PDB entry 7ZDW | electron microscopy, 3.35 A resolution | chains C and D

# Chain C
Name: ATP-binding/permease protein CydC
Source organism: Escherichia coli K-12
Reference sequence: P23886 (CYDC_ECOLI); numbering as in UniProt (aligned over 1-573)
Sequence (573 residues; numbered 1 to 573; the number before each row is that of its first residue):
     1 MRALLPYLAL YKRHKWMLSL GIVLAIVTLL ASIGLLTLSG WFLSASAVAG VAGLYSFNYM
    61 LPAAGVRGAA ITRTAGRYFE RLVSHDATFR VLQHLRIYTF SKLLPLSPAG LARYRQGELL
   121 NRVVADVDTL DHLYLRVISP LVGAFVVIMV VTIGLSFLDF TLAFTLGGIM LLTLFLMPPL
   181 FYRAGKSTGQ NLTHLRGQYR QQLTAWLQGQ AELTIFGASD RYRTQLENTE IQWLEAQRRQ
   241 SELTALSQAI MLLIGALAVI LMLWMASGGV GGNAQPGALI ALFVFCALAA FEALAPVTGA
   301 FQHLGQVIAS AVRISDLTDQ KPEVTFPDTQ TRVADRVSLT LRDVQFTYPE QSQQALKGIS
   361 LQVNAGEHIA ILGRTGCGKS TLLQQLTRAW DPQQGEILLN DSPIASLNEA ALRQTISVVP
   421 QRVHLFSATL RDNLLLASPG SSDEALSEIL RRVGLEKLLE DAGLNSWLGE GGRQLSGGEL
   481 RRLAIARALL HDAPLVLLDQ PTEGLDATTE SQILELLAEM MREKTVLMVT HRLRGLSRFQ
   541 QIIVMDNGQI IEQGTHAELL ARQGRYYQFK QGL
Differences from the reference sequence: engineered mutation Gln-500 (Glu in P23886)
Ion coordination: heme b/c Fe: His-85 (shared with His-312(D) of chain D)
Small-molecule neighbours: heme b/c (HEB): Arg-81, His-85, Thr-88, Phe-89, Asp-131, His-132, Leu-135, Arg-136
UniProt features mapped onto this chain:
  - binding site (ATP): Gly-373 to Ser-380

# Chain D
Name: ATP-binding/permease protein CydD
Source organism: Escherichia coli K-12
Reference sequence: P29018 (CYDD_ECOLI); numbering as in UniProt (aligned over 1-588)
Sequence (588 residues; numbered 1 to 588; the number before each row is that of its first residue):
     1 MNKSRQKELT RWLKQQSVIS QRWLNISRLL GFVSGILIIA QAWFMARILQ HMIMENIPRE
    61 ALLLPFTLLV LTFVLRAWVV WLRERVGYHA GQHIRFAIRR QVLDRLQQAG PAWIQGKPAG
   121 SWATLVLEQI DDMHDYYARY LPQMALAVSV PLLIVVAIFP SNWAAALILL GTAPLIPLFM
   181 ALVGMGAADA NRRNFLALAR LSGHFLDRLR GMETLRIFGR GEAEIESIRS ASEDFRQRTM
   241 EVLRLAFLSS GILEFFTSLS IALVAVYFGF SYLGELDFGH YDTGVTLAAG FLALILAPEF
   301 FQPLRDLGTF YHAKAQAVGA ADSLKTFMET PLAHPQRGEA ELASTDPVTI EAEELFITSP
   361 EGKTLAGPLN FTLPAGQRAV LVGRSGSGKS SLLNALSGFL SYQGSLRING IELRDLSPES
   421 WRKHLSWVGQ NPQLPAATLR DNVLLARPDA SEQELQAALD NAWVSEFLPL LPQGVDTPVG
   481 DQAARLSVGQ AQRVAVARAL LNPCSLLLLD EPAASLDAHS EQRVMEALNA ASLRQTTLMV
   541 THQLEDLADW DVIWVMQDGR IIEQGRYAEL SVAGGPFATL LAHRQEEI
Unresolved in the structure: 1-2
Ion coordination: heme b/c Fe: His-312 (shared with His-85(C) of chain C); Mg2+: Ser-390, Gln-430 (together with AMP-PNP)
Small-molecule neighbours:
  - AMP-PNP (ANP; phosphoaminophosphonic acid-adenylate ester): Ala-112, Ser-359, Pro-360, Lys-363, Leu-365, Ser-385, Gly-386, Ser-387, Gly-388, Lys-389, Ser-390, Ser-391, Gln-430
  - heme b/c (HEB): Asn-191, Asn-194, Phe-195, Leu-198, Phe-235, Thr-239, Leu-243, Ala-246, Phe-247, Ser-250, Gly-308, Thr-309, Tyr-311, His-312
UniProt features mapped onto this chain:
  - binding site (ATP): Leu-373 to Val-380
  - mutagenesis: Arg-210 (R210G: Exhibits significantly lower levels of cytochrome d than the wild-type; when associated with G-216; R210K: Does not affect cytochrome d levels; when associated with K-216), Arg-216 (R216G: Exhibits significantly lower levels of cytochrome d than the wild-type; when associated with G-210; R216K: Does not affect cytochrome d levels; when associated with K-210), Arg-238 (R238G: Exhibits significantly lower levels of cytochrome d than the wild-type; when associated with G-244; R238H: Does not affect cytochrome d levels; when associated with H-244), Arg-244 (R244G: Exhibits significantly lower levels of cytochrome d than the wild-type; when associated with G-238; R244H: Does not affect cytochrome d levels; when associated with H-238)

# Chain C / chain D interface
Contacting residue pairs (234; chain C residue first):
  Leu-36(C) / Ile-261(D)  hydrophobic
  Leu-36(C) / Leu-294(D)  hydrophobic
  Ser-39(C) / Ile-261(D)
  Ser-39(C) / Ala-265(D)
  Ser-39(C) / Leu-294(D)
  Gly-40(C) / Phe-291(D)
  Gly-40(C) / Leu-294(D)
  Phe-42(C) / Ala-265(D)
  Phe-42(C) / Gly-269(D)
  Leu-43(C) / Ala-265(D)  hydrophobic
  Leu-43(C) / Phe-268(D)  hydrophobic
  Leu-43(C) / Tyr-272(D)
  Leu-43(C) / Leu-287(D)
  Leu-43(C) / Gly-290(D)
  Leu-43(C) / Phe-291(D)  hydrophobic
  Leu-43(C) / Leu-294(D)  hydrophobic
  Ser-44(C) / Ile-53(D)
  Ser-44(C) / Phe-291(D)
  Ser-46(C) / Gly-269(D)  hydrogen bond (side chain-backbone)
  Ser-46(C) / Tyr-272(D)
  Ser-46(C) / Leu-273(D)
  Ala-47(C) / Met-54(D)
  Ala-47(C) / Tyr-272(D)  hydrophobic
  Ala-47(C) / Leu-287(D)  hydrophobic
  Val-48(C) / Ile-53(D)  hydrophobic
  Val-48(C) / Met-54(D)  hydrophobic
  Gly-50(C) / Tyr-272(D)
  Gly-50(C) / Leu-273(D)
  Val-51(C) / Tyr-272(D)
  Leu-54(C) / Leu-273(D)
  Leu-54(C) / Glu-275(D)
  Tyr-59(C) / Phe-270(D)  hydrophobic
  Val-66(C) / Ala-262(D)  hydrophobic
  Ala-70(C) / Ser-258(D)
  Arg-73(C) / Glu-254(D)  salt bridge
  Arg-73(C) / Thr-257(D)
  Arg-73(C) / Ser-258(D)
  Thr-74(C) / Glu-254(D)
  Thr-74(C) / Phe-255(D)
  Arg-77(C) / Ser-250(D)
  Arg-77(C) / Glu-254(D)  salt bridge
  Tyr-78(C) / Arg-244(D)  hydrogen bond (side chain-backbone)
  Tyr-78(C) / Phe-247(D)
  Tyr-78(C) / Leu-248(D)  hydrophobic
  Arg-81(C) / Phe-247(D)
  Arg-81(C) / Ser-250(D)
  Leu-82(C) / Met-240(D)
  Leu-82(C) / Leu-243(D)
  Leu-82(C) / Arg-244(D)
  Leu-82(C) / Phe-247(D)  hydrophobic
  His-85(C) / Met-240(D)
  His-85(C) / Phe-247(D)
  Asp-86(C) / Arg-236(D)  salt bridge
  Asp-86(C) / Met-240(D)
  Phe-89(C) / Phe-235(D)  hydrophobic
  Phe-89(C) / Arg-236(D)
  Phe-89(C) / Thr-239(D)
  Arg-90(C) / Arg-236(D)
  Gln-93(C) / Arg-229(D)
  Gln-93(C) / Ser-232(D)
  Gln-93(C) / Glu-233(D)  hydrogen bond
  Arg-96(C) / Ser-202(D)  hydrogen bond
  Arg-96(C) / Phe-205(D)
  Ile-97(C) / Ile-225(D)  hydrophobic
  Ile-97(C) / Ile-228(D)  hydrophobic
  Ile-97(C) / Arg-229(D)
  Phe-100(C) / Arg-208(D)
  Phe-100(C) / Leu-209(D)  hydrophobic
  Phe-100(C) / Met-212(D)  hydrophobic
  Phe-100(C) / Leu-215(D)  hydrophobic
  Phe-100(C) / Ile-225(D)  hydrophobic
  Phe-100(C) / Ile-228(D)  hydrophobic
  Ser-101(C) / Ile-225(D)
  Leu-103(C) / Leu-209(D)  hydrophobic
  Leu-104(C) / Gly-221(D)
  Ser-107(C) / Met-212(D)  hydrogen bond (side chain-backbone)
  Ser-107(C) / Glu-213(D)  hydrogen bond (side chain-backbone)
  Pro-108(C) / Glu-213(D)
  Pro-108(C) / Arg-216(D)
  Leu-111(C) / Met-212(D)  hydrophobic
  Leu-120(C) / Leu-206(D)
  Leu-120(C) / Leu-209(D)  hydrophobic
  Asn-121(C) / Leu-206(D)
  Val-124(C) / Ser-202(D)
  Val-124(C) / Phe-205(D)  hydrophobic
  Val-124(C) / Leu-206(D)  hydrophobic
  Val-124(C) / Leu-209(D)  hydrophobic
  Asp-128(C) / Ser-202(D)
  Arg-196(C) / Leu-127(D)
  Arg-196(C) / Glu-128(D)  salt bridge
  Tyr-199(C) / Arg-99(D)
  Tyr-199(C) / Leu-103(D)
  Tyr-199(C) / Leu-127(D)  hydrophobic
  Arg-200(C) / Leu-127(D)
  Arg-200(C) / Glu-128(D)  salt bridge
  Leu-203(C) / Leu-103(D)  hydrophobic
  Leu-203(C) / Ala-123(D)  hydrophobic
  Leu-203(C) / Val-126(D)  hydrophobic
  Leu-203(C) / Leu-127(D)  hydrophobic
  Ala-205(C) / Pro-435(D)
  Trp-206(C) / Leu-103(D)
  Trp-206(C) / Gln-107(D)
  Leu-207(C) / Ile-114(D)
  Leu-207(C) / Trp-122(D)  hydrophobic
  Gln-208(C) / Ala-119(D)
  Gln-208(C) / Gln-433(D)  hydrogen bond
  Gln-210(C) / Pro-111(D)
  Gln-210(C) / Ile-114(D)
  Ala-211(C) / Pro-111(D)  hydrophobic
  Ala-211(C) / Phe-399(D)
  Ala-211(C) / Trp-427(D)  hydrophobic
  Glu-212(C) / Val-428(D)
  Glu-212(C) / Asn-431(D)
  Glu-212(C) / Pro-432(D)
  Glu-212(C) / Gln-433(D)
  Glu-212(C) / Arg-498(D)
  Leu-213(C) / Pro-435(D)  hydrophobic
  Leu-213(C) / Leu-445(D)  hydrophobic
  Thr-214(C) / Phe-399(D)
  Thr-214(C) / Arg-422(D)
  Ile-215(C) / Phe-399(D)  hydrophobic
  Ile-215(C) / Arg-422(D)
  Ile-215(C) / Leu-425(D)  hydrophobic
  Ile-215(C) / Trp-427(D)  hydrophobic
  Phe-216(C) / Leu-445(D)
  Phe-216(C) / Ala-446(D)
  Phe-216(C) / Arg-498(D)
  Ala-218(C) / Leu-445(D)  hydrophobic
  Asp-220(C) / Gln-107(D)  hydrogen bond
  Arg-221(C) / Leu-445(D)
  Arg-221(C) / Pro-448(D)
  Tyr-222(C) / Pro-435(D)
  Tyr-222(C) / Ala-436(D)
  Tyr-222(C) / Leu-445(D)  hydrophobic
  Arg-223(C) / Arg-100(D)
  Arg-223(C) / Leu-103(D)
  Arg-223(C) / Asp-104(D)  salt bridge
  Arg-223(C) / Gln-107(D)  hydrogen bond
  Leu-226(C) / Leu-103(D)  hydrophobic
  Glu-227(C) / Phe-96(D)
  Glu-230(C) / Phe-96(D)
  Glu-230(C) / Arg-99(D)  salt bridge
  Trp-233(C) / Asp-131(D)
  Leu-234(C) / Tyr-88(D)  hydrogen bond (backbone-side chain)
  Leu-234(C) / Gln-92(D)
  Leu-234(C) / Phe-96(D)  hydrophobic
  Gln-237(C) / Tyr-88(D)
  Gln-237(C) / Arg-95(D)
  Gln-237(C) / Asp-131(D)  hydrogen bond
  Arg-238(C) / Tyr-88(D)  hydrogen bond (backbone-side chain)
  Arg-238(C) / His-89(D)
  Ser-241(C) / Tyr-88(D)
  Glu-242(C) / Arg-85(D)  salt bridge
  Ala-245(C) / Trp-81(D)
  Ala-245(C) / Glu-84(D)
  Ala-245(C) / Arg-85(D)
  Gln-248(C) / Val-80(D)
  Gln-248(C) / Glu-84(D)
  Ala-249(C) / Ala-77(D)
  Ala-249(C) / Trp-81(D)  hydrophobic
  Leu-252(C) / Phe-73(D)
  Leu-252(C) / Arg-76(D)
  Leu-252(C) / Ala-77(D)
  Leu-252(C) / Val-80(D)  hydrophobic
  Leu-253(C) / Phe-73(D)
  Leu-253(C) / Ala-77(D)  hydrophobic
  Ala-256(C) / Phe-73(D)  hydrophobic
  Val-259(C) / Met-45(D)  hydrophobic
  Ile-260(C) / Phe-66(D)  hydrophobic
  Ile-260(C) / Leu-69(D)  hydrophobic
  Ile-260(C) / Val-70(D)  hydrophobic
  Leu-263(C) / Met-45(D)  hydrophobic
  Leu-263(C) / Leu-49(D)  hydrophobic
  Leu-263(C) / Met-52(D)
  Leu-263(C) / Phe-66(D)  hydrophobic
  Leu-263(C) / Leu-69(D)  hydrophobic
  Trp-264(C) / Arg-59(D)  hydrogen bond (backbone-side chain)
  Trp-264(C) / Leu-63(D)  hydrophobic
  Ser-267(C) / Met-52(D)
  Ser-267(C) / Arg-59(D)
  Gln-275(C) / Asn-56(D)
  Gly-277(C) / Ile-53(D)
  Ile-280(C) / Leu-49(D)  hydrophobic
  Ile-280(C) / Met-52(D)
  Ala-281(C) / Phe-291(D)  hydrophobic
  Val-284(C) / Met-45(D)  hydrophobic
  Phe-285(C) / Leu-49(D)  hydrophobic
  Phe-285(C) / Phe-291(D)  hydrophobic
  Phe-285(C) / Leu-294(D)  hydrophobic
  Phe-285(C) / Ile-295(D)  hydrophobic
  Leu-288(C) / Met-45(D)  hydrophobic
  Glu-292(C) / Arg-305(D)  salt bridge
  Leu-372(C) / Ile-588(D)  hydrophobic
  Gly-373(C) / Ile-588(D)
  Arg-374(C) / Ile-588(D)
  Thr-375(C) / Glu-587(D)
  Thr-375(C) / Ile-588(D)
  Thr-387(C) / Arg-216(D)  hydrogen bond (backbone-side chain)
  Ala-389(C) / Arg-216(D)
  Arg-413(C) / Arg-216(D)  hydrogen bond (side chain-backbone)
  Arg-413(C) / Ile-217(D)
  Arg-413(C) / Gly-219(D)
  Val-418(C) / Ile-217(D)  hydrophobic
  His-424(C) / Asp-207(D)
  His-424(C) / Arg-210(D)
  His-424(C) / Gly-211(D)
  His-424(C) / Thr-214(D)
  Leu-425(C) / Asp-207(D)
  Phe-426(C) / Asp-207(D)
  Phe-426(C) / Arg-208(D)  hydrogen bond (backbone-side chain)
  Phe-426(C) / Gly-211(D)
  Phe-426(C) / Thr-214(D)
  Phe-426(C) / Leu-215(D)  hydrophobic
  Leu-436(C) / Phe-218(D)  hydrophobic
  Leu-436(C) / Arg-220(D)  hydrogen bond (backbone-side chain)
  Ala-437(C) / Phe-218(D)  hydrophobic
  Pro-439(C) / Arg-220(D)
  Arg-487(C) / Phe-218(D)
  His-491(C) / Phe-218(D)
  Leu-505(C) / His-583(D)  hydrogen bond (backbone-side chain)
  Asp-506(C) / Arg-384(D)  salt bridge
  Ala-507(C) / His-583(D)
  Glu-510(C) / His-583(D)  salt bridge
  Glu-510(C) / Glu-586(D)
  His-531(C) / Glu-587(D)
  His-531(C) / Ile-588(D)  hydrogen bond (backbone-backbone)
  Arg-532(C) / His-583(D)  hydrogen bond
  Arg-532(C) / Glu-586(D)  salt bridge
  Arg-532(C) / Glu-587(D)
  Leu-533(C) / Glu-586(D)
  Leu-533(C) / Ile-588(D)  hydrophobic
  Arg-534(C) / Glu-586(D)  salt bridge
  Phe-569(C) / Ile-588(D)  hydrophobic
  Gly-572(C) / Gln-585(D)
Also at the interface, not in a pair above, chain C (134 interface residues in all): Leu-35, Phe-57, Leu-92, Thr-99, Gln-116, Gly-117, Val-123, Thr-204, Gly-209, Ser-219, Ile-231, Leu-246, Met-265, Gln-384, Arg-388, Ile-416, Pro-420, Ser-427, Asp-432, Leu-435, Leu-573
Also at the interface, not in a pair above, chain D (121 interface residues in all): Ile-48, Val-74, Leu-106, Leu-198, Glu-222, Glu-224, Gly-251, Val-266, Pro-298, Gln-302, Ser-397, Asp-441, Ala-499

# Summary
134 residues of chain C and 121 residues of chain D are in contact, with 20 hydrogen bonds and 13 salt
bridges. Polar contacts include Arg-73(C)/Glu-254(D), Arg-77(C)/Glu-254(D) and Asp-86(C)/Arg-236(D). Heme b/c
is bound between chain C and chain D. Chain D binds AMP-PNP.
Here chain C is ATP-binding/permease protein CydC and chain D is ATP-binding/permease protein CydD, both from
Escherichia coli K-12. Entry 7ZDW (IF(heme/confined) conformation of CydDC mutant (E500Q.C) in AMP-PNP(CydD)
bound state (Dataset-22)) was determined by electron microscopy (same publication as 7ZD5, 7ZDA, 7ZDB, 7ZDC,
7ZDE, 7ZDF and 10 further entries).
